Entry 8DPM (electron microscopy, 3.00 A resolution); this record covers chains F and I of the 15 polymer chains in the assembly.

# Chain F
Molecule: Glycoprotein GP1
Source organism: Ebola virus - Mayinga, Zaire, 1976
UniProt: Q05320 (VGP_EBOZM); numbering as in UniProt (aligned over 33-312)
Sequence (280 residues; numbered 33 to 312; the number before each row is that of its first residue):
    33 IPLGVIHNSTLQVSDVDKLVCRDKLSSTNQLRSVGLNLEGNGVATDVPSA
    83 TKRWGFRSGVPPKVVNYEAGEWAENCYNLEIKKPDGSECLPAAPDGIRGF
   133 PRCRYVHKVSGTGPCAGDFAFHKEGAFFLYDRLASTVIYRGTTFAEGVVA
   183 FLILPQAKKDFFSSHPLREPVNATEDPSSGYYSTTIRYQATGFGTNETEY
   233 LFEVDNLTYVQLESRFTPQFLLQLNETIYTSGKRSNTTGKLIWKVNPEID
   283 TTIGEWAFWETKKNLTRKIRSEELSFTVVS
Not modelled in the structure: 189-212, 234-312
Disulfides: C108-C135, C121-C147
Covalent attachments: N-acetylglucosamine (NAG) linked to N228
UniProt features mapped onto this chain:
  - site (Involved in receptor recognition and/or post-binding events): L57, L63, R64, F88, K95, I170
  - glycosylation (N-linked (GlcNAc...) asparagine): N40, N204, N228, N238, N257, N268, N296
  - natural variant: S65 (S65P: In strain: Isolate mouse-adapted), S246 (S246P: In strain: Isolate mouse-adapted)
  - mutagenesis: N40 (N40D: Induces GP1 secretion. Complete loss of virus capability to enter into host cell), C53 (C53G: Induces GP1 secretion. Complete loss of virus capability to enter into host cell), D55 (D55A: 80% loss of virus capability to enter into host cell; D55E/K: No effect on viral entry), L57 (L57A: Complete loss of virus capability to enter into host cell; L57F/I/K: 90% loss of virus capability to enter into host cell), L63 (L63A: 90% loss of virus capability to enter into host cell; L63F: Almost complete loss of virus capability to enter into host cell; L63K: Complete loss of virus capability to enter into host cell), R64 (R64A/E: Complete loss of virus capability to enter into host cell; R64K: No loss of virus capability to enter into host cell), F88 (F88A/E: Complete loss of virus capability to enter into host cell; F88A: About 50% loss of ability to counteract host BST2; F88I: No loss of virus capability to enter into host cell), K95 (K95A/E: 80% loss of virus capability to enter into host cell; K95R: 20% loss of virus capability to enter into host cell), C108 (C108G: Almost complete loss of expression of GP1 and GP2. Almost complete loss of virus capability to enter into host cell), L111 (L111A: About 60% loss of ability to counteract host BST2), C121 (C121G: Reduced levels of expression of GP1 and GP2. 50% loss of virus capability to enter into host cell), L122 (L122A: About 60% loss of ability to counteract host BST2), 7 further mutagenesis entries in UniProt

# Chain I
Molecule: Antibody 9.20.1A2 Fab heavy chain
Source organism: Homo sapiens
Notes: antibody fragment or engineered binder
Sequence (122 residues; row label = number of the first residue in the row):
     1 EVQLVESGGDLVQPGGSLRLSCAASGITLSGVWMNWVRQAPGKGLEWIGR
    51 IKSTSDGGRADFAAPARGRFTMSRDESKNKLFLQMNNLGIEDTGMYYCFT
   101 RVQRDGTKDDFWGRGTLVTVSS
Not modelled in the structure: 1, 121-122
Disulfides: C22-C98

# Chain F / chain I interface
Residue-residue contacts (14; chain F residue first):
  K114(F) - W33(I)
  K115(F) - W33(I)
  P116(F) - W33(I)
  P116(F) - R50(I)  hydrogen bond (backbone-side chain)
  D117(F) - R101(I)  salt bridge
  D117(F) - K108(I)  salt bridge
  G118(F) - W33(I)
  S119(F) - Q103(I)
  S119(F) - K108(I)  hydrogen bond
  E120(F) - Q103(I)  hydrogen bond (backbone-side chain)
  T144(F) - W33(I)
  T144(F) - K52(I)
  Q221(F) - K52(I)
  Q221(F) - R59(I)
Interface residues without a listed pair, chain F (11 interface residues in all): S142, G143
Interface residues without a listed pair, chain I (9 interface residues in all): S53, D56

# In short
11 residues of chain F and 9 residues of chain I are in contact, with 3 hydrogen bonds and 2 salt bridges.
Polar pairs include D117(F)-R101(I), D117(F)-K108(I) and P116(F)-R50(I). Covalently linked
N-acetylglucosamine: at N228(F). From UniProt: 19 mutagenesis sites on chain F.
Chain F is Glycoprotein GP1 (Ebola virus - Mayinga, Zaire, 1976) and chain I is Antibody 9.20.1A2 Fab heavy
chain (Homo sapiens); the structure, Structure of EBOV GP lacking the mucin-like domain with 9.20.1A2 Fab and
6D6 scFv bound, was determined by electron microscopy, deposited together with 8DPL.
